Entry 5US7 (electron microscopy, 2.80 A resolution); this record covers chains G and W of the 60 polymer chains in the assembly.

[Chain G (and W)]
Name: VP2
From: Human bocavirus 3
Notes: chain W of this document is another copy of the same molecule, construct and numbering; everything in this record applies to it too
Reference sequence: C1IWT3 (C1IWT3_9VIRU); residue numbers follow UniProt; this construct covers 1-539
Amino-acid sequence (539 residues; each row starts with the number of its first residue):
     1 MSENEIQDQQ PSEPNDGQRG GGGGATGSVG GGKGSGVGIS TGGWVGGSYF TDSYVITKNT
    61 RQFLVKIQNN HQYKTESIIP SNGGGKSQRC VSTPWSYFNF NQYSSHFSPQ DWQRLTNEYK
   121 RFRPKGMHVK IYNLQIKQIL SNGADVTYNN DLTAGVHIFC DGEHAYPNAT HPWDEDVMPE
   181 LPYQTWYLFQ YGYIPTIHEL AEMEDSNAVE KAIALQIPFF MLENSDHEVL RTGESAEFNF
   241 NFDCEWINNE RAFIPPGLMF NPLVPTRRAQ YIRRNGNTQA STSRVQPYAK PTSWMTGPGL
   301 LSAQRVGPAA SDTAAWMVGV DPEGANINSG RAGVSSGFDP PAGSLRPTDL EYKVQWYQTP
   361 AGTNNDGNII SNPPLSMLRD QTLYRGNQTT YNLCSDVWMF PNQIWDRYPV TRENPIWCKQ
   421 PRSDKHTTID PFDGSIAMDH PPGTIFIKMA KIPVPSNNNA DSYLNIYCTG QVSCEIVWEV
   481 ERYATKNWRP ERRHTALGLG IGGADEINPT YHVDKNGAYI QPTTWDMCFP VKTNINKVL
Disordered / not traced: 1-33

[How chain G and chain W interact]
Pairs across the interface - 94 pairs, chain G then chain W:
  V37(G) - T153(W)
  V37(G) - R231(W)  hydrogen bond (backbone-side chain)
  G38(G) - V37(W)
  G38(G) - R231(W)
  G38(G) - T232(W)
  G38(G) - G233(W)  hydrogen bond (backbone-backbone)
  I39(G) - S35(W)
  I39(G) - R231(W)  hydrogen bond (backbone-side chain)
  I39(G) - G233(W)
  I39(G) - E234(W)
  S40(G) - V229(W)  hydrogen bond (side chain-backbone)
  S40(G) - R231(W)
  S40(G) - E234(W)  hydrogen bond (backbone-side chain)
  G42(G) - V229(W)
  G43(G) - H227(W)
  G43(G) - V229(W)
  W44(G) - E223(W)  hydrogen bond (side chain-backbone)
  W44(G) - S225(W)
  W44(G) - D226(W)
  W44(G) - H227(W)  hydrogen bond (backbone-backbone)
  W44(G) - V229(W)
  V45(G) - D226(W)
  G46(G) - N224(W)
  G46(G) - D226(W)
  G47(G) - N224(W)  hydrogen bond (backbone-backbone)
  Q62(G) - K451(W)
  L64(G) - P453(W)  hydrophobic
  L64(G) - V454(W)
  K66(G) - P455(W)
  K66(G) - S456(W)  hydrogen bond (side chain-backbone)
  K66(G) - N459(W)  hydrogen bond
  N133(G) - V229(W)
  N133(G) - R231(W)
  L134(G) - R231(W)  hydrogen bond (backbone-side chain)
  Q135(G) - T153(W)
  Q135(G) - A154(W)
  Q135(G) - I452(W)
  K137(G) - D151(W)  salt bridge
  K137(G) - I452(W)
  K137(G) - L464(W)
  D145(G) - N142(W)
  T147(G) - Q138(W)
  Y148(G) - Q138(W)
  Y148(G) - V454(W)
  Y148(G) - P455(W)
  N150(G) - D151(W)
  N150(G) - T153(W)  hydrogen bond
  L181(G) - M221(W)  hydrophobic
  P182(G) - M221(W)  hydrophobic
  Y183(G) - H71(W)
  Y183(G) - Y73(W)  hydrophobic
  Y183(G) - M221(W)  hydrophobic
  Y183(G) - E223(W)
  T185(G) - K451(W)
  T185(G) - P453(W)
  Y187(G) - N459(W)
  Y187(G) - A460(W)  hydrogen bond (side chain-backbone)
  Y187(G) - D461(W)  hydrogen bond (side chain-backbone)
  T232(G) - T153(W)
  T232(G) - R231(W)  hydrogen bond (backbone-side chain)
  Y467(G) - I452(W)
  Y467(G) - P453(W)  hydrogen bond (side chain-backbone)
  Y467(G) - V454(W)
  Y467(G) - P455(W)
  T469(G) - P453(W)
  Q471(G) - H157(W)
  A496(G) - L215(W)
  L497(G) - L215(W)
  L499(G) - L215(W)  hydrophobic
  G500(G) - L215(W)
  I501(G) - M203(W)  hydrophobic
  I507(G) - S77(W)
  I507(G) - R89(W)
  I507(G) - H198(W)
  I507(G) - E202(W)
  N508(G) - T75(W)  hydrogen bond
  N508(G) - R89(W)
  P509(G) - A214(W)
  P509(G) - L215(W)  hydrophobic
  P509(G) - I217(W)
  H512(G) - T75(W)
  H512(G) - I217(W)
  H512(G) - P218(W)  hydrogen bond (side chain-backbone)
  H512(G) - F219(W)
  V513(G) - K74(W)
  V513(G) - T75(W)
  V513(G) - F219(W)  hydrophobic
  D514(G) - K74(W)
  D514(G) - T75(W)  hydrogen bond (backbone-backbone)
  K515(G) - K74(W)
  K515(G) - T75(W)
  K515(G) - E76(W)  hydrogen bond (backbone-backbone)
  N516(G) - K74(W)
  G517(G) - Q72(W)
Also at the interface, not in a pair above, chain G (47 interface residues in all): G36, I139, L152
Also at the interface, not in a pair above, chain W (55 interface residues in all): V91, L140, L152, G155, P195, K211, Q216, E228, L230, N457

[In short]
The interface between chain G and chain W involves 47 residues on one side and 55 on the other; the contacts
include 20 hydrogen bonds and 1 salt bridge. Among the polar pairs are K137(G)-D151(W), V37(G)-R231(W) and
I39(G)-R231(W).
Chain G and chain W are both VP2 (Human bocavirus 3); the structure, Human bocavirus 3, was determined by
electron microscopy (same publication as 5URF and 5US9).
